Entry 7V3V (electron microscopy, 2.90 A resolution); this record covers chains 4 and 6 of the 14 polymer chains in the assembly.

[Chain 4]
Name: DNA replication licensing factor MCM4
Source organism: Saccharomyces cerevisiae S288C
Notes: EC 3.6.4.12
Reference sequence: P30665 (MCM4_YEAST); residue numbers follow UniProt; this construct covers 1-933
Amino-acid sequence (933 residues; row label = number of the first residue in the row):
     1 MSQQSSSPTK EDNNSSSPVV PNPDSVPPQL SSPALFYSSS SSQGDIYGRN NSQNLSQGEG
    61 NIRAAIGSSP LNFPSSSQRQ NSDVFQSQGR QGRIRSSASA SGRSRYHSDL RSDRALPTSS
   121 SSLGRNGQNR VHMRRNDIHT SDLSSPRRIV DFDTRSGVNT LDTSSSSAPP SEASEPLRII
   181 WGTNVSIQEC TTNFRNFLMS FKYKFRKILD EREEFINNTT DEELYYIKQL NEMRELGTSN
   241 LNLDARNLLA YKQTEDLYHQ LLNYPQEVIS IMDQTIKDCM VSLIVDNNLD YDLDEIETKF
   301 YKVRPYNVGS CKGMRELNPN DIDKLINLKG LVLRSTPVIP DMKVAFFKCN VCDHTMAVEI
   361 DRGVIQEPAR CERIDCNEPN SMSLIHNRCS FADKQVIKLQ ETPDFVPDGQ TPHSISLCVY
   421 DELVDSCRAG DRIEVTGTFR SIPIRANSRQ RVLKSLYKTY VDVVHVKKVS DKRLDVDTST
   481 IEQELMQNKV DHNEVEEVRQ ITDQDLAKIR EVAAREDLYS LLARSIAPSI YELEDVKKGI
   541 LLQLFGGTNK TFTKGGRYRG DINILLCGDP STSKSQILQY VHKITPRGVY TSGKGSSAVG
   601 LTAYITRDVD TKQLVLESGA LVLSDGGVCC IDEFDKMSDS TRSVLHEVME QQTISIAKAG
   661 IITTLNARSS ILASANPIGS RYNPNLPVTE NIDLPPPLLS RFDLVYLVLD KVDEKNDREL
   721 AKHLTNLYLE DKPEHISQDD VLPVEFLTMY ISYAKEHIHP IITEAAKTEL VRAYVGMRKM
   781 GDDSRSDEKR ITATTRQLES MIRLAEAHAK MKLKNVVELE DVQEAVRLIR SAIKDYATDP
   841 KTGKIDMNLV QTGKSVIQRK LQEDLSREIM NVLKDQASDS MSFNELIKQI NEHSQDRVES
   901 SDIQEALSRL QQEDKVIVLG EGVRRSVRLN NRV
Disordered / not traced: 1-175, 734-738, 785-787, 854-933
Metal / ion sites: Zn2+: Cys349, Cys352, Cys371, Cys376; Mg2+ site 1: Ser575 (together with ATP-gamma-S); Mg2+ site 2: Glu650 (together with ATP-gamma-S) (shared with Ser582(6) of chain 6)
Small-molecule neighbours:
  - ATP-gamma-S (AGS; phosphothiophosphoric acid-adenylate ester), molecule 1: Ser529, Ile530, Tyr531, Asp569, Pro570, Ser571, Thr572, Ser573, Lys574, Ser575, Gln576, Glu633, Asn676, Leu720, Leu724
  - ATP-gamma-S (AGS), molecule 2: Tyr558, Glu650, Pro697, Arg701, Thr795, Arg796, Glu799
Curated features (UniProtKB/Swiss-Prot):
  - motif: Ser700 to Asp703 (Arginine finger)
  - binding site (ATP): Gly568 to Ser575
  - modified residue (Phosphoserine): Ser52, Ser56, Ser69
  - mutagenesis: Lys574 (K574A: Loss of MCM2-7 complex helicase activity)
What the authors report for this chain:
  - post-translational modification sites: Thr140, Ser141 (citing earlier work)

[Chain 6]
Name: DNA replication licensing factor MCM6
Source organism: Saccharomyces cerevisiae S288C
Notes: EC 3.6.4.12
Reference sequence: P53091 (MCM6_YEAST); numbering as in UniProt (aligned over 1-1017)
Amino-acid sequence (1017 residues; numbered 1 to 1017; the number before each row is that of its first residue):
     1 MSSPFPADTP SSNRPSNSSP PPSSIGAGFG SSSGLDSQIG SRLHFPSSSQ PHVSNSQTGP
    61 FVNDSTQFSS QRLQTDGSAT NDMEGNEPAR SFKSRALNHV KKVDDVTGEK VREAFEQFLE
   121 DFSVQSTDTG EVEKVYRAQI EFMKIYDLNT IYIDYQHLSM RENGALAMAI SEQYYRFLPF
   181 LQKGLRRVVR KYAPELLNTS DSLKRSEGDE GQADEDEQQD DDMNGSSLPR DSGSSAAPGN
   241 GTSAMATRSI TTSTSPEQTE RVFQISFFNL PTVHRIRDIR SEKIGSLLSI SGTVTRTSEV
   301 RPELYKASFT CDMCRAIVDN VEQSFKYTEP TFCPNPSCEN RAFWTLNVTR SRFLDWQKVR
   361 IQENANEIPT GSMPRTLDVI LRGDSVERAK PGDRCKFTGV EIVVPDVTQL GLPGVKPSST
   421 LDTRGISKTT EGLNSGVTGL RSLGVRDLTY KISFLACHVI SIGSNIGASS PDANSNNRET
   481 ELQMAANLQA NNVYQDNERD QEVFLNSLSS DEINELKEMV KDEHIYDKLV RSIAPAVFGH
   541 EAVKKGILLQ MLGGVHKSTV EGIKLRGDIN ICVVGDPSTS KSQFLKYVVG FAPRSVYTSG
   601 KASSAAGLTA AVVRDEEGGD YTIEAGALML ADNGICCIDE FDKMDISDQV AIHEAMEQQT
   661 ISIAKAGIHA TLNARTSILA AANPVGGRYN RKLSLRGNLN MTAPIMSRFD LFFVILDDCN
   721 EKIDTELASH IVDLHMKRDE AIEPPFSAEQ LRRYIKYART FKPILTKEAR SYLVEKYKEL
   781 RKDDAQGFSR SSYRITVRQL ESMIRLSEAI ARANCVDEIT PSFIAEAYDL LRQSIIRVDV
   841 DDVEMDEEFD NIESQSHAAS GNNDDNDDGT GSGVITSEPP ADIEEGQSEA TARPGTSEKK
   901 KTTVTYDKYV SMMNMIVRKI AEVDREGAEE LTAVDIVDWY LLQKENDLGS LAEYWEERRL
   961 AFKVIKRLVK DRILMEIHGT RHNLRDLENE ENENNKTVYV IHPNCEVLDQ LEPQDSS
Disordered / not traced: 1-100, 200-259, 434-440, 468-497, 844-1017
Metal / ion sites: Zn2+: Cys311, Cys314, Cys333, Cys338; Mg2+: Ser582 (together with ATP-gamma-S) (shared with Glu650(4) of chain 4)
Small-molecule neighbours:
  - ATP-gamma-S (AGS; phosphothiophosphoric acid-adenylate ester), molecule 1: Ala536, Val537, Phe538, His540, Asp576, Pro577, Ser578, Thr579, Ser580, Lys581, Ser582, Gln583, Asn683, Leu727, His730
  - ATP-gamma-S (AGS), molecule 2: Arg708, Val797, Arg798, Glu801
Curated features (UniProtKB/Swiss-Prot):
  - motif: Ser707 to Asp710 (Arginine finger)
  - binding site (ATP): Gly575 to Ser582
  - modified residue: Ser78 (Phosphoserine), Ser249 (Phosphoserine), Ser372 (Phosphoserine), Thr766 (Phosphothreonine)
  - mutagenesis: Lys581 (K581A: Loss of MCM2-7 complex helicase activity)

[How chain 4 and chain 6 interact]
Contacting residue pairs (183):
  Ser335(4) - Arg375(6)  hydrogen bond
  Thr336(4) - Arg375(6)
  Pro337(4) - Arg375(6)
  Val338(4) - Ile279(6)
  Val338(4) - Arg280(6)
  Val338(4) - Ile452(6)
  Ile339(4) - Gln409(6)
  Ile339(4) - Leu412(6)  hydrophobic
  Pro340(4) - Ser281(6)
  Pro340(4) - Val403(6)  hydrophobic
  Pro340(4) - Tyr450(6)
  Pro340(4) - Ile452(6)  hydrophobic
  Met342(4) - Pro417(6)
  Met342(4) - Leu448(6)  hydrophobic
  Val351(4) - Lys102(6)  hydrogen bond (backbone-side chain)
  Val351(4) - Phe332(6)  hydrophobic
  Cys352(4) - Lys102(6)
  Cys352(4) - Val103(6)  hydrogen bond (backbone-backbone)
  Asp353(4) - Lys102(6)
  Asp353(4) - Val103(6)
  Ile360(4) - Pro417(6)  hydrophobic
  Gly363(4) - Val415(6)
  Gly363(4) - Lys416(6)
  Gly363(4) - Pro417(6)
  Gly363(4) - Ser418(6)  hydrogen bond (backbone-backbone)
  Val364(4) - Ser418(6)
  Val364(4) - Thr420(6)
  Ile365(4) - Ser418(6)  hydrogen bond (backbone-backbone)
  Ile365(4) - Ser419(6)
  Ile365(4) - Thr420(6)  hydrogen bond (backbone-backbone)
  Ile365(4) - Leu448(6)  hydrophobic
  Gln366(4) - Thr420(6)
  Gln366(4) - Asp422(6)
  Glu367(4) - Ser419(6)  hydrogen bond
  Glu367(4) - Thr420(6)  hydrogen bond (backbone-backbone)
  Glu367(4) - Leu421(6)
  Glu367(4) - Asp422(6)  hydrogen bond (backbone-backbone)
  Glu367(4) - Gly444(6)
  Ala369(4) - Leu421(6)  hydrophobic
  Ala369(4) - Asp422(6)
  Ala369(4) - Ile426(6)  hydrophobic
  Arg373(4) - Lys101(6)  hydrogen bond (side chain-backbone)
  Glu378(4) - Arg341(6)  salt bridge
  Leu384(4) - Arg446(6)
  Leu384(4) - Leu448(6)  hydrophobic
  Leu384(4) - Tyr450(6)
  Ile385(4) - Tyr175(6)  hydrophobic
  His386(4) - Val403(6)
  His386(4) - Tyr450(6)  hydrogen bond
  Asn387(4) - Tyr175(6)
  Asn387(4) - Ile284(6)
  Asn387(4) - Phe325(6)
  Asn387(4) - Ile402(6)
  Asn387(4) - Val403(6)  hydrogen bond (side chain-backbone)
  Arg388(4) - Tyr175(6)
  Arg388(4) - Arg176(6)
  Phe391(4) - Ser281(6)
  Phe391(4) - Ile284(6)  hydrophobic
  Ala392(4) - Ser281(6)  hydrogen bond (backbone-side chain)
  Asp393(4) - Arg280(6)
  Asp393(4) - Ser281(6)  hydrogen bond (side chain-backbone)
  Lys394(4) - Pro413(6)  hydrogen bond (side chain-backbone)
  Ser416(4) - Pro413(6)
  Cys418(4) - Pro413(6)  hydrophobic
  Val424(4) - Arg280(6)
  Asp425(4) - Arg277(6)
  Asp425(4) - Arg280(6)  salt bridge
  Ala429(4) - Gly371(6)
  Ala429(4) - Ser372(6)
  Ile442(4) - Pro413(6)  hydrophobic
  Ile442(4) - Gly414(6)
  Ile442(4) - Lys416(6)
  Arg445(4) - Leu410(6)
  Arg445(4) - Asp447(6)  salt bridge
  Ser448(4) - Val407(6)
  Ser448(4) - Leu410(6)
  Arg451(4) - Val445(6)
  Arg451(4) - Asp447(6)  salt bridge
  Lys458(4) - Gly411(6)  hydrogen bond (side chain-backbone)
  Lys458(4) - Pro413(6)
  Tyr460(4) - Pro413(6)  hydrophobic
  Tyr460(4) - Gly414(6)
  Gln483(4) - Arg275(6)
  Glu484(4) - Pro369(6)
  Gln487(4) - Asp278(6)
  Gln487(4) - Arg280(6)
  Asp491(4) - Arg280(6)  salt bridge
  Lys550(4) - His735(6)  hydrogen bond
  Lys550(4) - Arg738(6)
  Phe552(4) - Leu734(6)  hydrophobic
  Phe552(4) - Arg738(6)
  Phe552(4) - Asp739(6)
  Thr553(4) - Asp739(6)
  Lys554(4) - Ile466(6)
  Lys554(4) - Asp739(6)  hydrogen bond (backbone-side chain)
  Arg587(4) - Thr370(6)
  Arg587(4) - Gly371(6)
  Ala598(4) - Lys601(6)
  Thr602(4) - Met373(6)
  Ala603(4) - Met373(6)  hydrophobic
  Arg607(4) - Glu617(6)  salt bridge
  Asp610(4) - Gly411(6)
  Asp610(4) - Leu412(6)
  Asp610(4) - Pro413(6)
  Thr611(4) - Thr408(6)
  Thr611(4) - Leu412(6)
  Gln613(4) - Thr408(6)
  Gln613(4) - Glu616(6)
  Leu616(4) - Met373(6)  hydrophobic
  Leu616(4) - Pro374(6)
  Ser618(4) - Gly371(6)  hydrogen bond (side chain-backbone)
  Ser618(4) - Met373(6)
  Val622(4) - Thr370(6)
  Val622(4) - Gly371(6)
  Val622(4) - Met373(6)  hydrophobic
  Asp625(4) - Thr370(6)  hydrogen bond
  Ser640(4) - Lys601(6)
  Ser643(4) - Lys601(6)
  Ser643(4) - Glu640(6)
  Ser643(4) - Lys643(6)
  His646(4) - Glu640(6)  salt bridge
  His646(4) - Lys643(6)
  Glu647(4) - Tyr597(6)
  Glu647(4) - Ser599(6)
  Glu650(4) - Ser582(6)
  Glu650(4) - Asp639(6)
  Gln651(4) - Ser582(6)
  Gln651(4) - Lys586(6)  hydrogen bond
  Gln651(4) - Tyr597(6)  hydrogen bond
  Ser655(4) - Tyr597(6)
  Ser655(4) - Ser599(6)
  Ser655(4) - Ala602(6)
  Ile656(4) - Ala602(6)  hydrophobic
  Ala657(4) - Thr598(6)
  Ala657(4) - Ala602(6)
  Ala657(4) - Ser603(6)
  Ala657(4) - Ser604(6)  hydrogen bond (backbone-backbone)
  Ala657(4) - Gly607(6)
  Ala657(4) - Leu608(6)
  Lys658(4) - Ala602(6)  hydrogen bond (side chain-backbone)
  Lys658(4) - Gly607(6)
  Ala659(4) - Ala611(6)
  Ala659(4) - Glu624(6)
  Ile662(4) - Gly607(6)
  Ile662(4) - Ala625(6)
  Ile662(4) - Gly626(6)
  Ile662(4) - Ala627(6)
  Ile662(4) - Leu630(6)  hydrophobic
  Thr663(4) - Gln362(6)
  Thr663(4) - Ile368(6)
  Thr664(4) - Ala365(6)
  Leu665(4) - Met373(6)  hydrophobic
  Leu665(4) - Pro374(6)
  Asn666(4) - Ala365(6)
  Asn666(4) - Thr370(6)
  Arg668(4) - Thr370(6)
  Pro696(4) - Gly687(6)
  Pro696(4) - Arg688(6)
  Pro697(4) - Pro577(6)  hydrophobic
  Pro697(4) - Gly687(6)
  Ile762(4) - Met736(6)
  Lys767(4) - Ser729(6)
  Lys767(4) - Val732(6)
  Lys767(4) - Asp733(6)  salt bridge
  Lys767(4) - Met736(6)
  Val771(4) - Thr725(6)
  Tyr774(4) - Asp724(6)
  Tyr774(4) - Ala728(6)  hydrophobic
  Val775(4) - Thr725(6)
  Arg778(4) - Asp718(6)  hydrogen bond (side chain-backbone)
  Arg778(4) - Cys719(6)  hydrogen bond
  Arg778(4) - Asp724(6)  salt bridge
  Lys779(4) - Glu721(6)  salt bridge
  Asp782(4) - Cys719(6)
  Glu788(4) - Arg688(6)
  Thr792(4) - Arg688(6)
  Thr794(4) - Ser578(6)
  Thr795(4) - Leu727(6)
  Thr795(4) - Ile731(6)
  Arg796(4) - Ser578(6)  hydrogen bond
  Leu798(4) - Ala728(6)  hydrophobic
  Leu798(4) - Ile731(6)  hydrophobic
  Ile802(4) - His735(6)
Also at the interface, not in a pair above, chain 4 (121 interface residues in all): Asn350, His354, Arg362, Pro368, Gln395, Val396, Tyr420, Arg428, Ile444, Asn447, Thr480, Ile481, Thr551, Gly555, Tyr558, Lys612, Leu614, Glu617, Leu623, Gly626, Val644, Ser700, Arg701, Thr763, Glu764, Leu770, Arg790, Glu799
Also at the interface, not in a pair above, chain 6 (103 interface residues in all): Gly285, Lys326, Lys451, Val596, Ala606, Val613, Arg614, Gly686, Ala748

[Overview]
121 residues of chain 4 and 103 residues of chain 6 are in contact; the contacts include 27 hydrogen bonds and
10 salt bridges. Polar pairs include Glu378(4)-Arg341(6), Asp425(4)-Arg280(6) and Arg445(4)-Asp447(6). One
ATP-gamma-S molecule is bound between chain 4 and chain 6. Bound to chain 4: ATP-gamma-S. The paper reports
modification sites Thr140(4) and Ser141(4).
Chain 4 is DNA replication licensing factor MCM4 and chain 6 is DNA replication licensing factor MCM6, both
from Saccharomyces cerevisiae S288C; the structure, Cryo-EM structure of MCM double hexamer bound with DDK in
State I, was determined by electron microscopy, deposited together with 7V3U and 7W8G.
